Entry 4J32 (X-ray diffraction, 1.80 A resolution); this record covers chains A and B.

== Chain A ==
Molecule: Putative cytoplasmic protein
From: Salmonella enterica subsp. enterica serovar Typhimurium
UniProtKB: Q93IS4 (Q93IS4_SALTY); numbering as in UniProt (aligned over 1-161)
Chain sequence (174 residues; each row starts with the number of its first residue; numbers below 1 keep their minus sign (Met-12 is residue -12)):
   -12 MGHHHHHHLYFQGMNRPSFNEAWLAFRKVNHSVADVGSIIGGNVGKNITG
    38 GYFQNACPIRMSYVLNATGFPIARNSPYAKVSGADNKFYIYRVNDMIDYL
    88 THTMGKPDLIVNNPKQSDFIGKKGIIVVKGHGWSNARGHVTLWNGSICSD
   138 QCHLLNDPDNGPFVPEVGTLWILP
Disordered / not traced: -12 to 1, 144-146
Construct notes: expression tag (-12 to 0)
What the authors report for this chain:
  - catalytic residues: Cys44, His126
  - contacts within the chain: His126-Asp137 (hydrogen bond)
  - mutagenesis - C44A, H126A, C135S, D137A, C139S: abolished growth
  - conformationally variable residues: Cys135 to Phe150

== Chain B ==
Molecule: Putative periplasmic protein
From: Salmonella enterica subsp. enterica serovar Typhimurium
Notes: fragment: periplasmatic inhibitor domain
UniProtKB: Q8ZRL5 (Q8ZRL5_SALTY); residue numbers follow UniProt; this construct covers 27-127
Chain sequence (101 residues; each row starts with the number of its first residue):
    27 QEALTTQYSQSELLKNWALSHCLALVYKDDVVKNDARATASAYLEYGKQS
    77 VEIYHEIDEIAKKYSGLKYNGSISSDFNTMKCIDFIHDRELNELIKRRVE
   127 K
Disulfide bonds: Cys48-Cys108
What the authors report for this chain:
  - mutagenesis - E71A/S98A: decreased growth with Putative cytoplasmic protein (chain A)

== Interface between chain A and chain B ==
Residue-residue contacts (17):
  Gln41(A) - Ile99(B)
  Asn42(A) - Ser98(B)  hydrogen bond
  Asn42(A) - Ile99(B)
  Gly119(A) - Asn96(B)
  Trp120(A) - Asn96(B)
  Trp120(A) - Gly97(B)
  Trp120(A) - Ser98(B)
  Ser121(A) - Tyr95(B)
  Ser121(A) - Asn96(B)  hydrogen bond (backbone-backbone)
  Ser121(A) - Met106(B)
  Asn122(A) - Gly97(B)
  Asn122(A) - Ser98(B)  hydrogen bond (side chain-backbone)
  Asn122(A) - Ile99(B)
  Leu142(A) - Gly97(B)
  Leu142(A) - Ile99(B)
  Leu142(A) - Ser100(B)
  Pro149(A) - Asn96(B)
Other interface residues (no listed pair), chain A (10 interface residues in all): Ala123, His126
Other interface residues (no listed pair), chain B (8 interface residues in all): Phe103
The authors on this interface:
  - specific contacts: His126(A)-Ser98(B)

== In short ==
10 residues of chain A face 8 of chain B across their interface, with 3 hydrogen bonds. Among the polar pairs
are Asn42(A)-Ser98(B), Asn122(A)-Ser98(B) and Ser121(A)-Asn96(B). The paper describes a contact between
His126(A) and Ser98(B). The paper reports catalytic residues Cys44(A) and His126(A); C44A, H126A and C135S of
chain A, among others, abolish growth; 6 substitutions were tested in all.
Here chain A is Putative cytoplasmic protein and chain B is Putative periplasmic protein, both from Salmonella
enterica subsp. enterica serovar Typhimurium. Entry 4J32 (Structure of the effector - immunity system Tae4 /
Tai4 from Salmonella typhimurium) was determined by X-ray diffraction (same publication as 4J30).
